6NBQ - chains P and D of the 17 polymer chains in the assembly; structure by electron microscopy, 3.10 A resolution.

[Chain P]
Protein: Proton-translocating NADH-quinone dehydrogenase subunit P NdhP
Source organism: Thermosynechococcus elongatus (strain BP-1)
Reference sequence: V5V507 (V5V507_9CYAN); residues 0-43 here correspond to UniProt positions 1-44 (UniProt number = residue number + 1)
Amino-acid sequence (44 residues; each row starts with the number of its first residue; numbering starts at 0):
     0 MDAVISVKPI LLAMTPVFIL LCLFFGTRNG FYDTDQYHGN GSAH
Unresolved in the structure: 0-1

[Chain D]
Protein: NAD(P)H-quinone oxidoreductase chain 4 1
Source organism: Thermosynechococcus elongatus (strain BP-1)
Notes: EC 1.6.5.-
Reference sequence: Q8DKY0 (NU4C1_THEEB); numbering as in UniProt (aligned over 1-529)
Amino-acid sequence (529 residues; each row starts with the number of its first residue):
     1 MSTFPWLTTI ILFPIVAALA IPFIPDPTGK GRPIRWYALA VGLIDFALIV YAFTNFYDLN
    61 TPGMQLWESY DWIPEIGLRW SVGADGLSMP LILLTGFITT LAILAAWPVT LKPRLFYFLM
   121 LAMYGGQIAV FAVQDMLVFF LAWELELIPV YLLLAIWGGH KRQYAATKFI LYTAGSSLFI
   181 LVAGLAMAFY GDTVSFDMQT LAAKDYALGF QLLVYAGFLV AYGVKLPIVP LHTWLPDAHG
   241 EATAPVHMLL AGILLKMGGY ALIRMNVDML PAAHAKFAPV LVILGVVNII YAALTSYAQR
   301 NLKRKIAYSS ISHIGFVLIG IASFTNLGMS GAVLQMVSHG LIGASLFFLV GATYDRTHTL
   361 ILEEMGGVGQ KMKKIFAMFT ACSLASLALP GMSGFVAELM VFIGFATSDA YSLPFRVIVV
   421 FLAAVGVILT PIYLLSMLRE IFYGPENKEL VEHEALVDAE PREVFIIACL LVPIIGIGLY
   481 PKLLTQIYDA TTGQVIARAR EVLPTLAQQT EQPLGILPMV APQLKANAQ
Unresolved in the structure: 1, 506-529

[Interface between chain P and chain D]
Contacting residue pairs (70):
  V3(P) with Y480(D); K482(D)
  I4(P) with Y480(D), hydrophobic; L483(D); Q486(D), hydrogen bond (backbone-side chain)
  S5(P) with Q486(D), hydrogen bond
  V6(P) with F53(D), hydrophobic; L483(D); Q486(D), hydrogen bond (backbone-side chain)
  K7(P) with F53(D), hydrogen bond (side chain-backbone); D58(D); L59(D)
  I9(P) with L483(D), hydrophobic
  L10(P) with F53(D), hydrophobic; L93(D), hydrophobic
  L11(P) with T54(D)
  T14(P) with V50(D)
  F17(P) with F46(D), hydrophobic; F97(D), hydrophobic; T100(D); L101(D), hydrophobic; C469(D), hydrophobic
  I18(P) with L43(D); A47(D), hydrophobic
  L20(P) with F465(D), hydrophobic
  C21(P) with L39(D); L43(D), hydrophobic; L104(D), hydrophobic; F465(D), hydrophobic
  L22(P) with W36(D); L43(D), hydrophobic
  F24(P) with P461(D); R462(D); F465(D), hydrophobic
  G25(P) with W107(D)
  T26(P) with W36(D)
  R27(P) with P461(D); R462(D), hydrogen bond (backbone-backbone)
  N28(P) with W107(D)
  G29(P) with E460(D)
  F30(P) with D355(D); R356(D); L456(D), hydrophobic; D458(D)
  Y31(P) with P108(D), hydrophobic; D355(D); R356(D); R462(D)
  D34(P) with L456(D)
  Y36(P) with H358(D)
  H37(P) with P108(D); D355(D); H358(D)
  N39(P) with P108(D); T110(D), hydrogen bond (backbone-backbone); L111(D), hydrogen bond (backbone-backbone)
  G40(P) with P108(D); L111(D)
  S41(P) with V109(D); T243(D)
  A42(P) with G158(D); G159(D); A242(D); T243(D); Y354(D), hydrogen bond (backbone-side chain)
  H43(P) with I156(D); G158(D), hydrogen bond (side chain-backbone); G159(D); R162(D), hydrogen bond; Y354(D)
Also at the interface, not in a pair above, chain P (32 interface residues in all): M13, G38
Also at the interface, not in a pair above, chain D (47 interface residues in all): R32, Y57, W157, A352, A455, V472

[In short]
Chain P and chain D form an interface of 32 and 47 residues respectively, with 10 hydrogen bonds. Polar
contacts include I4(P)-Q486(D), S5(P)-Q486(D) and V6(P)-Q486(D).
Here chain P is Proton-translocating NADH-quinone dehydrogenase subunit P NdhP and chain D is NAD(P)H-quinone
oxidoreductase chain 4 1, both from Thermosynechococcus elongatus (strain BP-1). Entry 6NBQ (T.elongatus NDH
(data-set 1)) was determined by electron microscopy, deposited together with 6NBX and 6NBY.
